Entry 7ZQI (X-ray diffraction, 2.15 A resolution); this record covers chains A and F of the 3 polymer chains in the assembly.

[Chain A]
Name: MHC class I antigen
From: Acrocephalus arundinaceus
UniProtKB: O98187 (O98187_ACRAR); residues 3-276 here correspond to UniProt positions 26-299 (UniProt number = residue number + 23)
Chain sequence (275 residues; numbered 2 to 276; the number before each row is that of its first residue):
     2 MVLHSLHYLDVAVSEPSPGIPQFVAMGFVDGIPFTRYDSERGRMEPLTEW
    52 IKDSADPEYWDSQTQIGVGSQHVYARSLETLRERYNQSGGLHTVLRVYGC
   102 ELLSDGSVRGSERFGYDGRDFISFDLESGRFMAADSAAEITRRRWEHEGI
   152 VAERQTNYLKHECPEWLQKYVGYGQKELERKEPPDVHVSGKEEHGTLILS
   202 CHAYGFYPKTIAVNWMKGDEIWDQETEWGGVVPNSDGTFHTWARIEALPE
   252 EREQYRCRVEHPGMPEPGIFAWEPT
Not modelled in the structure: 276
Cystine bridges: Cys101-Cys164, Cys202-Cys258
Construct notes: initiating methionine (2)
Bound ions: Mg2+: Gly119 (shared with 1 residue of chain B)
What the authors report for this chain:
  - contacts within the chain: Asp11-Arg97, Arg97-Glu113

[Chain F]
Name: Inosine monophosphate dehydrogenase-related protein
UniProtKB: Q9KT74 (Q9KT74_VIBCH); residues 1-9 here correspond to UniProt positions 17-25 (UniProt number = residue number + 16)
Chain sequence (9 residues; each row starts with the number of its first residue):
     1 YMTLQAVTF

[Chain A / chain F interface]
Contacting residue pairs - 50 pairs, chain A then chain F:
  Leu7(A) - Tyr1(F)
  Tyr9(A) - Tyr1(F)  hydrogen bond (side chain-backbone)
  Tyr9(A) - Met2(F)  hydrogen bond (side chain-backbone)
  Ala26(A) - Met2(F)  hydrophobic
  Met45(A) - Met2(F)  hydrophobic
  Tyr60(A) - Tyr1(F)  hydrophobic
  Ser63(A) - Tyr1(F)  hydrogen bond
  Gln64(A) - Tyr1(F)
  Gln64(A) - Met2(F)  hydrogen bond (side chain-backbone)
  Ile67(A) - Met2(F)
  Ile67(A) - Thr3(F)
  Ile67(A) - Gln5(F)
  Gly68(A) - Met2(F)
  Gly70(A) - Gln5(F)
  Ser71(A) - Gln5(F)
  Ser71(A) - Ala6(F)  hydrogen bond (side chain-backbone)
  Val74(A) - Ala6(F)
  Val74(A) - Val7(F)
  Val74(A) - Thr8(F)  hydrogen bond (backbone-side chain)
  Tyr75(A) - Ala6(F)
  Arg77(A) - Thr8(F)
  Ser78(A) - Thr8(F)  hydrogen bond
  Ser78(A) - Phe9(F)  hydrogen bond (side chain-backbone)
  Leu82(A) - Phe9(F)  hydrophobic
  Arg85(A) - Phe9(F)  hydrogen bond (side chain-backbone)
  Val95(A) - Phe9(F)  hydrophobic
  Arg97(A) - Leu4(F)  hydrogen bond (side chain-backbone)
  Arg97(A) - Gln5(F)
  Arg97(A) - Ala6(F)
  Tyr99(A) - Met2(F)
  Tyr99(A) - Leu4(F)
  Glu113(A) - Leu4(F)
  Phe115(A) - Phe9(F)  hydrophobic
  Phe122(A) - Phe9(F)  hydrophobic
  Thr142(A) - Phe9(F)  hydrogen bond (side chain-backbone)
  Arg145(A) - Phe9(F)  hydrogen bond (side chain-backbone)
  Trp146(A) - Val7(F)
  Trp146(A) - Thr8(F)  hydrogen bond (side chain-backbone)
  Trp146(A) - Phe9(F)  hydrophobic
  Arg155(A) - Thr3(F)
  Arg155(A) - Leu4(F)
  Arg155(A) - Gln5(F)  hydrogen bond (side chain-backbone)
  Arg155(A) - Val7(F)
  Gln156(A) - Leu4(F)
  Tyr159(A) - Tyr1(F)  hydrogen bond (side chain-backbone)
  Tyr159(A) - Thr3(F)
  Tyr159(A) - Leu4(F)  hydrophobic
  Glu163(A) - Thr3(F)  hydrogen bond
  Trp167(A) - Tyr1(F)
  Tyr171(A) - Tyr1(F)  hydrogen bond (side chain-backbone)
Other interface residues (no listed pair), chain A (35 interface residues in all): Tyr38, Thr81, Val152
The authors on this interface:
  - pairs named by the authors: Tyr9(A)-Tyr1(F) (hydrogen bond), Gln64(A)-Met2(F) (hydrogen bond), Ser78(A)-Phe9(F) (hydrogen bond), Arg85(A)-Phe9(F) (hydrogen bond), Arg97(A)-Leu4(F) (hydrogen bond), Glu113(A)-Val7(F) (water-mediated contact), Phe115(A)-Phe9(F) (pi stacking), Phe122(A)-Phe9(F) (pi stacking), Thr142(A)-Phe9(F) (hydrogen bond), Arg145(A)-Phe9(F) (hydrogen bond), Gln156(A)-Val7(F) (water-mediated contact), Tyr159(A)-Tyr1(F) (hydrogen bond), Tyr171(A)-Tyr1(F) (hydrogen bond)
  - interface residues, chain A: Thr81(A)

[In short]
Chain A and chain F form an interface of 35 and 9 residues respectively; the contacts include 17 hydrogen
bonds. Polar pairs include Tyr9(A)-Tyr1(F), Tyr9(A)-Met2(F) and Ser63(A)-Tyr1(F). The paper describes hydrogen
bonds between Tyr9(A) and Tyr1(F), Gln64(A) and Met2(F) and Ser78(A) and Phe9(F) among others; water-mediated
contacts between Glu113(A) and Val7(F) and Gln156(A) and Val7(F); pi stacking between Phe115(A) and Phe9(F)
and Phe122(A) and Phe9(F). From the paper: the interface residue Thr81(A); contacts within the chain involving
Arg97(A), Asp11(A) and Glu113(A).
Chain A is MHC class I antigen (Acrocephalus arundinaceus) and chain F is Inosine monophosphate
dehydrogenase-related protein; the structure, MHC class I from a wild bird in complex with a nonameric peptide
P2, was determined by X-ray diffraction (same publication as 7ZQJ).
